PDB entry 7MJA | X-ray diffraction, 1.69 A resolution | chains A and B of the 3 polymer chains in the assembly

== Chain A ==
Protein: HLA class I histocompatibility antigen
From: Homo sapiens
UniProt: Q95J06 (Q95J06_HUMAN); residues 2-281 here correspond to UniProt positions 25-304 (UniProt number = residue number + 23)
Sequence (283 residues; each row starts with the number of its first residue; numbers below 1 keep their minus sign (Met-1 is residue -1)):
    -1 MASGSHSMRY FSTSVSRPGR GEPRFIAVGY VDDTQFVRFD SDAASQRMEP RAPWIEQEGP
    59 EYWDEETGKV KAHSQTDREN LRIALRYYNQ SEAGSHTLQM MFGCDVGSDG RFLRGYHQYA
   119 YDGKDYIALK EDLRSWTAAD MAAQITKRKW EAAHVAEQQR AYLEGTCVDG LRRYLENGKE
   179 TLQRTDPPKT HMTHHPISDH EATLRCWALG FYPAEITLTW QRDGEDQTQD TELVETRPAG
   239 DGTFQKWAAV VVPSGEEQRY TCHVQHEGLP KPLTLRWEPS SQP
Disordered / not traced: -1 to 1, 276-281
Disulfides: Cys102-Cys165, Cys204-Cys260
Differences from the reference sequence: initiating methionine (-1); expression tag (0-1)

== Chain B ==
Protein: Beta-2-microglobulin
From: Homo sapiens
UniProt: P61769 (B2MG_HUMAN); residues 2-100 here correspond to UniProt positions 21-119 (UniProt number = residue number + 19)
Sequence (100 residues; numbered 1 to 100; the number before each row is that of its first residue):
     1 MIQRTPKIQV YSRHPAENGK SNFLNCYVSG FHPSDIEVDL LKNGERIEKV EHSDLSFSKD
    61 WSFYLLYYTE FTPTEKDEYA CRVNHVTLSQ PKIVKWDRDM
Disordered / not traced: 1
Disulfides: Cys26-Cys81
Differences from the reference sequence: initiating methionine (1)
UniProt features mapped onto this chain:
  - modified residue: Gln3 (Pyrrolidone carboxylic acid)
  - glycosylation: Ile2 (N-linked (Glc) (glycation) isoleucine), Lys20 (N-linked (Glc) (glycation) lysine), Lys42 (N-linked (Glc) (glycation) lysine), Lys49 (N-linked (Glc) (glycation) lysine), Lys59 (N-linked (Glc) (glycation) lysine), Lys92 (N-linked (Glc) (glycation) lysine), Lys95 (N-linked (Glc) (glycation) lysine)

== How chain A and chain B interact ==
Contacting residue pairs - 52 pairs, chain A then chain B:
  Arg7(A) - Lys59(B)
  Phe9(A) - Ser56(B)
  Phe9(A) - Phe57(B)  hydrophobic
  Ser10(A) - Phe57(B)
  Thr11(A) - Leu55(B)
  Thr11(A) - Phe57(B)
  Thr11(A) - Phe63(B)
  Val13(A) - Ser34(B)
  Val26(A) - Asp54(B)
  Val26(A) - Leu55(B)
  Val26(A) - Ser56(B)
  Tyr28(A) - Ser56(B)
  Tyr28(A) - Tyr64(B)  hydrogen bond
  Gln33(A) - Asp54(B)  hydrogen bond
  Arg36(A) - Asp54(B)  salt bridge
  Arg49(A) - Asp54(B)  salt bridge
  Gln97(A) - His32(B)  hydrogen bond
  Gln97(A) - Phe57(B)
  Gln97(A) - Trp61(B)  hydrogen bond (side chain-backbone)
  Gln97(A) - Phe63(B)
  Met98(A) - Phe57(B)
  Met99(A) - Lys59(B)
  Gln116(A) - Trp61(B)
  Tyr117(A) - Trp61(B)
  Ala118(A) - Trp61(B)  hydrophobic
  Asp120(A) - Ile2(B)  hydrogen bond (backbone-backbone)
  Gly121(A) - Ile2(B)
  Gly121(A) - His32(B)
  Lys122(A) - Ile2(B)
  Asp123(A) - Trp61(B)  hydrogen bond
  His193(A) - Asp99(B)
  Arg203(A) - Asp99(B)  hydrogen bond (side chain-backbone)
  Arg203(A) - Met100(B)
  Trp205(A) - Asp99(B)
  Trp205(A) - Met100(B)
  Leu207(A) - Pro15(B)  hydrophobic
  Val232(A) - Gln9(B)
  Glu233(A) - Gln9(B)  hydrogen bond (backbone-side chain)
  Arg235(A) - Gln9(B)  hydrogen bond
  Arg235(A) - Tyr11(B)
  Arg235(A) - Met100(B)
  Pro236(A) - Tyr11(B)  hydrogen bond (backbone-side chain)
  Pro236(A) - Asn25(B)
  Pro236(A) - Tyr27(B)
  Ala237(A) - Arg13(B)  hydrogen bond (backbone-side chain)
  Ala237(A) - Asn25(B)  hydrogen bond (backbone-side chain)
  Gly238(A) - Arg13(B)  hydrogen bond (backbone-side chain)
  Gly238(A) - Leu66(B)
  Gln243(A) - Tyr11(B)
  Gln243(A) - Ser12(B)  hydrogen bond (side chain-backbone)
  Gln243(A) - Arg13(B)  hydrogen bond (side chain-backbone)
  Trp245(A) - Met100(B)
Other interface residues (no listed pair), chain A (37 interface residues in all): Ile24, Thr95, Tyr114, Thr234, Asp239
Other interface residues (no listed pair), chain B (24 interface residues in all): His14, Pro33, Asp60

== Overview ==
The interface between chain A and chain B involves 37 residues on one side and 24 on the other; the contacts
include 15 hydrogen bonds and 2 salt bridges. Polar contacts include Arg36(A)-Asp54(B), Arg49(A)-Asp54(B) and
Tyr28(A)-Tyr64(B).
Chain A is HLA class I histocompatibility antigen and chain B is Beta-2-microglobulin, both from Homo sapiens;
the structure, HLA-A*24:02 bound to Neuroblastoma derived PHOX2B peptide, was determined by X-ray diffraction,
deposited together with 7MJ6, 7MJ7, 7MJ8 and 7MJ9.
